3JAK - chains E and N of the 14 polymer chains in the assembly; structure by electron microscopy, 3.30 A resolution.

# Chain E
Molecule: Tubulin alpha-1B chain
Source organism: Sus scrofa
UniProtKB: Q2XVP4 (TBA1B_PIG); residue numbers follow UniProt; this construct covers 1-451
Chain sequence (451 residues; numbered 1 to 451; the number before each row is that of its first residue):
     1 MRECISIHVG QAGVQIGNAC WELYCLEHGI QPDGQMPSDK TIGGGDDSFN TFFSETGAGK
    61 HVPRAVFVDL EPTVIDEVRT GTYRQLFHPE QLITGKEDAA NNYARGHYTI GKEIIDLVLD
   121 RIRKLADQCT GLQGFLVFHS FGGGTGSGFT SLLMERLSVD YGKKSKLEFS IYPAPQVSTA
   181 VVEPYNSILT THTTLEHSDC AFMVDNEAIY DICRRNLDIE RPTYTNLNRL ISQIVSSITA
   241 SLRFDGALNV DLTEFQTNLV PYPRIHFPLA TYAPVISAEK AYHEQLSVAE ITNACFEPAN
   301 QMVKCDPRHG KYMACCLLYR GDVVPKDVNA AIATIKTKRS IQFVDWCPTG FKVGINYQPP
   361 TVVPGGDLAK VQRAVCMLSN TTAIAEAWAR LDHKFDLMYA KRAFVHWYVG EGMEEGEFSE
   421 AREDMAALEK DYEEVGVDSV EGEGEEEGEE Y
Unresolved in the structure: 38-46, 442-451
Swiss-Prot annotation at these positions:
  - motif: Met1 to Cys4 (MREC motif)
  - active site: Glu254
  - binding site (GTP): Gly10, Gln11, Ala12, Gln15, Glu71, Ala99, Ser140, Gly143, Gly144, Thr145, Gly146, Thr179, Glu183, Asn206, Tyr224, Asn228, Leu252
  - binding site (Mg(2+)): Glu71
  - site: Tyr451 (Involved in polymerization)
  - modified residue: Lys40 (N6,N6,N6-trimethyllysine), Ser48 (Phosphoserine), Ser232 (Phosphoserine), Tyr282 (3'-nitrotyrosine), Arg339 (Omega-N-methylarginine), Ser439 (Phosphoserine), Glu443 (5-glutamyl polyglutamate), Glu445 (5-glutamyl polyglutamate), Tyr451 (3'-nitrotyrosine)
  - cross-link (Glycyl lysine isopeptide (Lys-Gly)): Lys326 (interchain with G-Cter in ubiquitin), Lys370 (interchain with G-Cter in ubiquitin)
Metal / ion sites: Mg2+: Glu71 (together with GTP)
Ligand contacts: GTP (guanosine-5'-triphosphate): Gly10, Gln11, Ala12, Gln15, Ile16, Asp69, Glu71, Asp98, Ala99, Ala100, Asn101, Ser140, Gly143, Gly144, Thr145, Gly146, Ile171, Thr179, Glu183, Asn206, Tyr224, Leu227, Asn228, Ile231
Reported in the primary citation:
  - catalytic residues: Glu254 (citing earlier work)

# Chain N
Molecule: Microtubule-associated protein RP/EB family member 3
Source organism: Homo sapiens
UniProtKB: Q9UPY8 (MARE3_HUMAN); residue numbers follow UniProt; this construct covers 1-200
Chain sequence (203 residues; each row starts with the number of its first residue; numbers below 1 keep their minus sign (Ser-2 is residue -2)):
    -2 SNAMAVNVYS TSVTSENLSR HDMLAWVNDS LHLNYTKIEQ LCSGAAYCQF MDMLFPGCVH
    58 LRKVKFQAKL EHEYIHNFKV LQAAFKKMGV DKIIPVEKLV KGKFQDNFEF IQWFKKFFDA
   118 NYDGKDYNPL LARQGQDVAP PPNPGDQIFN KSKKLIGTAV PQRTSPTGPK NMQTSGRLSN
   178 VAPPCILRKN PPSARNGGHE TDA
Unresolved in the structure: -2 to 0, 132-200
Differences from the reference sequence: expression tag (-2 to 0)
Swiss-Prot annotation at these positions:
  - modified residue (Phosphoserine): Ser162, Ser176

# Interface between chain E and chain N
Pairs across the interface (11):
  Arg308(E) with Lys83(N), hydrogen bond (backbone-side chain)
  Lys336(E) with Lys76(N), hydrogen bond (backbone-side chain)
  Thr337(E) with Lys76(N), hydrogen bond (backbone-side chain); Gln79(N), hydrogen bond (backbone-side chain)
  Lys338(E) with Lys76(N), hydrogen bond (backbone-side chain); Gln79(N)
  Arg339(E) with Gln79(N); Asp88(N)
  Ile341(E) with Lys76(N), hydrogen bond (backbone-side chain)
  Asp345(E) with Lys60(N)
  Asp438(E) with Lys60(N)
Interface residues without a listed pair, chain E (11 interface residues in all): Gln342, Ser439, Glu441
Interface residues without a listed pair, chain N (11 interface residues in all): His57, Arg59, Ile72, Ile90, Val93, Glu94

# In short
Chain E and chain N each contribute 11 residues to their interface; the contacts include 6 hydrogen bonds.
Polar pairs include Arg308(E)-Lys83(N), Lys336(E)-Lys76(N) and Thr337(E)-Lys76(N). Bound to chain E: GTP.
UniProt lists active-site residue Glu254(E), 17 GTP-binding residues and Mg2+-binding residue Glu71(E) on
chain E. The paper reports the catalytic residue Glu254(E).
Here chain E is Tubulin alpha-1B chain (Sus scrofa) and chain N is Microtubule-associated protein RP/EB family
member 3 (Homo sapiens). Entry 3JAK (Cryo-EM structure of GTPgammaS-microtubule co-polymerized with EB3
(merged dataset with and without kinesin bound)) was determined by electron microscopy, deposited together
with 3JAL, 3JAR, 3JAS, 3JAT and 3JAW.
